Entry 7TKC (electron microscopy, 5.80 A resolution (low resolution: residue-level contacts below are approximate; hydrogen-bond / salt-bridge calls are withheld)); this record covers chains 2 and 3 of the 27 polymer chains in the assembly.

Chain 2 (and 3):
Molecule: ATP synthase subunit 9, mitochondrial
Organism: Saccharomyces cerevisiae
Notes: chain 3 of this document is another copy of the same molecule, construct and numbering; everything in this record applies to it too
UniProtKB: P61829 (ATP9_YEAST); numbering as in UniProt (aligned over 1-76)
Chain sequence (76 residues; numbered 1 to 76; the number before each row is that of its first residue):
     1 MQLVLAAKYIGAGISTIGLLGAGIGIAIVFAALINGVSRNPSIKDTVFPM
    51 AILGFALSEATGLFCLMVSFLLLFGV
Unresolved in the structure: 76 (chain 3: 1, 76)
UniProt features mapped onto this chain:
  - site: Glu-59 (Reversibly protonated during proton transport)
  - modified residue: Met-1 (N-formylmethionine)
  - natural variant: Thr-46 (T46L: In strain: DS400/A3 and KL14-4A), Leu-53 (L53F: In strain: DS400/A3, DS401 and 1 more), Leu-57 (L57V: In oligomycin-resistant mutant and cross-resistance to venturicidin), Cys-65 (C65S: In oligomycin-resistant mutant)

Interface between chain 2 and chain 3:
Contacting residue pairs (6):
  Gly-11(2) / Gly-13(3)
  Ile-14(2) / Gly-13(3)
  Ser-15(2) / Gly-13(3)
  Gly-18(2) / Leu-20(3)
  Gly-21(2) / Leu-20(3)
  Ser-58(2) / Gly-23(3)
Also at the interface, not in a pair above, chain 2 (7 interface residues in all): Gly-25
Also at the interface, not in a pair above, chain 3 (8 interface residues in all): Tyr-9, Thr-16, Ile-17, Ile-24, Ala-27

In short:
7 residues of chain 2 and 8 residues of chain 3 are in contact.
Chain 2 and chain 3 are both ATP synthase subunit 9, mitochondrial (Saccharomyces cerevisiae); the structure,
Yeast ATP synthase State 1catalytic(g) with 10 mM ATP backbone model, was determined by electron microscopy
together with 7TJS, 7TJT, 7TJU, 7TJV, 7TJW, 7TJX and 30 further entries from the same study.
